PDB entry 3A3R | X-ray diffraction, 1.90 A resolution | chain X

[Chain X]
Name: Lysozyme C
Source organism: Gallus gallus
Notes: EC 3.2.1.17
UniProtKB: P00698 (LYSC_CHICK); residues 1-129 here correspond to UniProt positions 19-147 (UniProt number = residue number + 18)
Amino-acid sequence (129 residues; each row starts with the number of its first residue):
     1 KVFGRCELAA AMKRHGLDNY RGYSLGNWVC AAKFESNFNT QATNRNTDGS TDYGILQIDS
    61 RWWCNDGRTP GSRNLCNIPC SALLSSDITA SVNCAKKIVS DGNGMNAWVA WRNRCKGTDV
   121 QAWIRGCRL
Sequence notes: engineered mutation D59 (Asn77 in P00698)
Disulfides: C6-C127, C30-C115, C64-C80, C76-C94
Swiss-Prot annotation at these positions:
  - active site: E35, D52
  - binding site (substrate): D101

[Overview]
From UniProt: active-site residues E35 and D52 and substrate-binding residue D101.
Chain X is Lysozyme C (Gallus gallus); the structure, Structure of N59D HEN EGG-WHITE LYSOZYME, was determined
by X-ray diffraction together with 3A3Q from the same study.
